Entry 8HRY (electron microscopy, 3.11 A resolution); this record covers chains B and L of the 4 polymer chains in the assembly.

Chain B:
Molecule: Large S protein (Fragment)
From: Hepatitis B virus
UniProtKB: W5UNL7 (W5UNL7_HBV); numbering as in UniProt (aligned over 2-48)
Amino-acid sequence (55 residues; each row starts with the number of its first residue):
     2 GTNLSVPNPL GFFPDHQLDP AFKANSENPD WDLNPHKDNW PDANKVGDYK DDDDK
Disordered / not traced: 49-56
Construct notes: expression tag (49-56)

Chain L:
Molecule: Fab light chain from antibody IgG clone number YN9016
From: Ondatra zibethicus
Notes: antibody fragment or engineered binder
Amino-acid sequence (214 residues; row label = number of the first residue in the row):
     1 DIVMTQSPAS LSASVGETVT ITCRASENIY SYLTWYQQKQ GKSPQLLVYN AKTLAEGVPS
    61 RFSGSGSGTQ FSLKINSLQP EDFGSYYCQH HYGTPFTFGT GTKLEIKRAD AAPTVSIFPP
   121 SSEQLTSGGA SVVCFLNNFY PKDINVKWKI DGSERQNGVL NSWTDQDSKD STYSMSSTLT
   181 LTKDEYERHN SYTCEATHKT STSPIVKSFN RNEC
Disordered / not traced: 214
Disulfide bonds: Cys134-Cys194

How chain B and chain L interact:
Pairs across the interface (5; chain B residue first):
  Pro36(B) - Phe96(L)
  His37(B) - Phe96(L)
  Lys38(B) - Tyr92(L)
  Asn40(B) - Tyr92(L)
  Asn40(B) - Gly93(L)
Also at the interface, not in a pair above, chain L (4 interface residues in all): His91

Summary:
Chain B and chain L each contribute 4 residues to their interface.
Chain B is Large S protein (Fragment) (Hepatitis B virus) and chain L is Fab light chain from antibody IgG
clone number YN9016 (Ondatra zibethicus); the structure, Cryo-EM structure of human NTCP-myr-preS1-YN9016Fab
complex, was determined by electron microscopy, deposited together with 8HRX.
